4DZZ - chain A; structure by X-ray diffraction, 1.80 A resolution.

Chain A:
Molecule: Plasmid partitioning protein ParF
From: Escherichia coli
Reference sequence: B0ZE06 (B0ZE06_ECOLX); numbering as in UniProt (aligned over 1-206)
Sequence (206 residues; numbered 1 to 206; the number before each row is that of its first residue):
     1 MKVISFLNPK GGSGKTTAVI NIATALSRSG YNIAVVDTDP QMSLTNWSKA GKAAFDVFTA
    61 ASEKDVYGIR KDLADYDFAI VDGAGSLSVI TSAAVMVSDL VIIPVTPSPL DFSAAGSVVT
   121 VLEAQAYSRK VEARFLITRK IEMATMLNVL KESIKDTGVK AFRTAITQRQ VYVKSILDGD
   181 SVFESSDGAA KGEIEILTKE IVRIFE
Construct notes: conflict Ile204 (Met in B0ZE06)
Metal / ion sites: Mg2+: Thr16 (together with ADP)
Residues lining bound ligands: ADP (adenosine-5'-diphosphate): Lys10, Gly11, Gly12, Ser13, Gly14, Lys15, Thr16, Thr17, Arg139, Ile166, Thr167, Gln168, Arg169, Tyr172, Val173
Reported in the primary citation:
  - binding site for ADP: Lys15, Thr17, Arg139, Ile166 to Leu177
  - mutagenesis - K64A/V89Y/M96A: unchanged binding to MANT-ATP
  - mutagenesis - K64A/V89Y/M96A: unchanged catalytic activity on ATP

Summary:
Ligands of chain A: ADP. The paper reports a binding site for ADP at Lys15, Thr17 and Arg139 among others;
K64A/V89Y/M96A leave binding to MANT-ATP unchanged.
Chain A is Plasmid partitioning protein ParF (Escherichia coli); the structure, Structure of ParF-ADP, crystal
form 1, was determined by X-ray diffraction together with 4E03 and 4E07 from the same study.
